6KZG - chains A and C of the 4 polymer chains in the assembly; structure by X-ray diffraction, 2.00 A resolution.

== Chain A ==
Protein: 14-3-3 protein theta
Source organism: Homo sapiens
UniProtKB: P27348 (1433T_HUMAN); residues 2-234 here = UniProt positions 2-234
Chain sequence (263 residues; row label = number of the first residue in the row; numbers below 1 keep their minus sign (Met-28 is residue -28)):
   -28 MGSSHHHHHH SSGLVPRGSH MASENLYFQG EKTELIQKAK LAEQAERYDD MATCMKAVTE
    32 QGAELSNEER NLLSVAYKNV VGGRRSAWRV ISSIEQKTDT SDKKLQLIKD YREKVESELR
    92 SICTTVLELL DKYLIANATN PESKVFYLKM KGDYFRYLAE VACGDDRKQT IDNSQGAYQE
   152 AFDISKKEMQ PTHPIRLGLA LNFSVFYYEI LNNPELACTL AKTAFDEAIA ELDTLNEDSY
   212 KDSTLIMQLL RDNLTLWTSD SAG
Disordered / not traced: -28 to -1, 207-209, 231-234
Construct notes: expression tag (-28 to 1)
Curated features (UniProtKB/Swiss-Prot):
  - site (Interaction with phosphoserine on interacting protein): Arg56, Arg127
  - modified residue: Lys3 (N6-acetyllysine), Lys49 (N6-acetyllysine), Lys68 (N6-acetyllysine), Tyr82 (3'-nitrotyrosine), Ser92 (Phosphoserine), Tyr104 (3'-nitrotyrosine), Lys115 (N6-acetyllysine), Ser232 (Phosphoserine)
  - cross-link: Lys49 (Glycyl lysine isopeptide (Lys-Gly) (interchain with G-Cter in SUMO2))

== Chain C ==
Protein: Arg-ser-met-ser-glu-thr-gly-thr
Source organism: Homo sapiens
UniProtKB: Q96RK0 (CIC_HUMAN); residue numbers follow UniProt; this construct covers 298-305
Chain sequence (8 residues; row label = number of the first residue in the row):
   298 RSMSETGT
Modified positions: Ser301 (phosphoserine; SEP)

== How chain A and chain C interact ==
Pairs across the interface (23; chain A residue first):
  Lys49(A) - Thr303(C)
  Arg56(A) - Ser301(C)
  Arg127(A) - Ser301(C)
  Tyr128(A) - Ser301(C)
  Gly169(A) - Glu302(C)
  Leu172(A) - Met300(C)
  Leu172(A) - Ser301(C)
  Leu172(A) - Glu302(C)
  Asn173(A) - Ser301(C)
  Asn173(A) - Glu302(C)  hydrogen bond (side chain-backbone)
  Val176(A) - Ser299(C)
  Val176(A) - Met300(C)
  Tyr179(A) - Ser299(C)
  Glu180(A) - Ser299(C)
  Ile217(A) - Glu302(C)
  Leu220(A) - Met300(C)  hydrophobic
  Leu220(A) - Ser301(C)
  Asp223(A) - Met300(C)
  Asn224(A) - Ser299(C)
  Asn224(A) - Met300(C)  hydrogen bond (side chain-backbone)
  Leu227(A) - Arg298(C)
  Leu227(A) - Ser299(C)
  Trp228(A) - Ser299(C)  hydrogen bond
Also at the interface, not in a pair above, chain A (18 interface residues in all): Lys120, Leu216
Also at the interface, not in a pair above, chain C (8 interface residues in all): Gly304, Thr305

== In short ==
18 residues of chain A face 8 of chain C across their interface; the contacts include 3 hydrogen bonds. Polar
contacts include Asn173(A)-Glu302(C), Asn224(A)-Met300(C) and Trp228(A)-Ser299(C).
Chain A is 14-3-3 protein theta and chain C is Arg-ser-met-ser-glu-thr-gly-thr, both from Homo sapiens; the
structure, 14-3-3 protein in Complex with CIC S301 phosphorylated peptide, was determined by X-ray
diffraction.
